Entry 6HWE (X-ray diffraction, 2.30 A resolution); this record covers chains Z and a of the 28 polymer chains in the assembly.

== Chain Z ==
Name: Proteasome subunit beta type-6
Organism: Saccharomyces cerevisiae S288C
Notes: EC 3.4.25.1
Reference sequence: P23724 (PSB6_YEAST); residues 1-222 here correspond to UniProt positions 20-241 (UniProt number = residue number + 19)
Sequence (222 residues; row label = number of the first residue in the row):
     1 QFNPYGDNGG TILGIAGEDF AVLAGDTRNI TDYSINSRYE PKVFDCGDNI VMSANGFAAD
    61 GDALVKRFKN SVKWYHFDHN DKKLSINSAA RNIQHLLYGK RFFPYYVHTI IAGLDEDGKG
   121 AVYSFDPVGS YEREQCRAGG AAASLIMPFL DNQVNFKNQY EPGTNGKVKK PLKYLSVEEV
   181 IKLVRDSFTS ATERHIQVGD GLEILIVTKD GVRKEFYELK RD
Metal / ion sites: Mg2+ near Val198 (its only coordinating residue here)
Residues lining bound ligands: carfilzomib (GWZ; (2S)-N-[(2S)-1-[[(3R,4S)-2,6-dimethyl-2,3-bis(oxidanyl)heptan-4-yl]amino]-1-oxidanylidene-3-phenyl-propan-2-yl]-4-methyl-2-[[(2S)-2-(2-morpholin-4-ylethanoylamino)-4-phenyl-butanoyl]amino]pentanamide): Arg101, Pro104, His108, Asp126, Pro127, Val128, Ser130

== Chain a ==
Name: Proteasome subunit beta type-7
Organism: Saccharomyces cerevisiae S288C
Notes: EC 3.4.25.1
Reference sequence: P30657 (PSB7_YEAST); residues -12 to 233 here correspond to UniProt positions 21-266 (UniProt number = residue number + 33)
Sequence (246 residues; each row starts with the number of its first residue; numbers below 1 keep their minus sign (Thr-12 is residue -12)):
   -12 TQIANAGASP MVNTQQPIVT GTSVISMKYD NGVIIAADNL GSYGSLLRFN GVERLIPVGD
    48 NTVVGISGDI SDMQHIERLL KDLVTENAYD NPLADAEEAL EPSYIFEYLA TVMYQRRSKM
   108 NPLWNAIIVA GVQSNGDQFL RYVNLLGVTY SSPTLATGFG AHMANPLLRK VVDRESDIPK
   168 TTVQVAEEAI VNAMRVLYYR DARSSRNFSL AIIDKNTGLT FKKNLQVENM KWDFAKDIKG
   228 YGTQKI
Unresolved in the structure: -12 to 0

== Chain Z / chain a interface ==
Pairs across the interface (44):
  Gln1(Z) - Thr1(a)  hydrogen bond
  Phe2(Z) - Thr1(a)
  Phe2(Z) - Met107(a)
  Phe2(Z) - Pro109(a)  hydrophobic
  Phe2(Z) - Trp111(a)  hydrophobic
  Phe2(Z) - Leu132(a)  hydrophobic
  Phe2(Z) - Leu133(a)  hydrophobic
  Asn3(Z) - Leu133(a)
  Pro4(Z) - Arg104(a)  hydrogen bond (backbone-side chain)
  Pro4(Z) - Met107(a)  hydrophobic
  Pro4(Z) - Leu133(a)
  Tyr5(Z) - Arg104(a)
  Asn8(Z) - Val135(a)
  Asn29(Z) - Tyr137(a)
  Ser34(Z) - His149(a)  hydrogen bond
  Ile35(Z) - Arg156(a)  hydrogen bond (backbone-side chain)
  Asn36(Z) - Tyr137(a)  hydrogen bond
  Asn36(Z) - Ser139(a)
  Asn36(Z) - Leu142(a)
  Asn36(Z) - Arg156(a)
  Ser37(Z) - Ser138(a)  hydrogen bond (side chain-backbone)
  Ser37(Z) - Ser139(a)
  Tyr39(Z) - Ser138(a)
  Glu40(Z) - Arg128(a)  salt bridge
  Glu40(Z) - Tyr137(a)
  Glu40(Z) - Ser138(a)  hydrogen bond (side chain-backbone)
  Phe57(Z) - Arg104(a)
  Phe57(Z) - Leu133(a)
  Phe57(Z) - Val135(a)  hydrophobic
  Ala59(Z) - Tyr101(a)
  Ala59(Z) - Leu133(a)
  Ala59(Z) - Gly134(a)
  Ala59(Z) - Val135(a)
  Asp60(Z) - Tyr101(a)  hydrogen bond
  Asp60(Z) - Arg104(a)  salt bridge
  Asp62(Z) - Thr136(a)  hydrogen bond
  Ala63(Z) - Tyr101(a)
  Lys66(Z) - Glu94(a)  salt bridge
  Phe103(Z) - Arg104(a)
  Phe103(Z) - Ser105(a)
  Tyr105(Z) - Tyr101(a)
  Glu218(Z) - Arg161(a)  salt bridge
  Arg221(Z) - Asp160(a)  salt bridge
  Arg221(Z) - Arg161(a)
Interface residues without a listed pair, chain Z (26 interface residues in all): Gly6, Arg38, Lys100
Interface residues without a listed pair, chain a (23 interface residues in all): Ala148

== Overview ==
26 residues of chain Z and 23 residues of chain a are in contact, with 9 hydrogen bonds and 5 salt bridges.
Among the polar pairs are Glu40(Z)-Arg128(a), Asp60(Z)-Arg104(a) and Lys66(Z)-Glu94(a). Bound to chain Z:
carfilzomib.
Here chain Z is Proteasome subunit beta type-6 and chain a is Proteasome subunit beta type-7, both from
Saccharomyces cerevisiae S288C. Entry 6HWE (Yeast 20S proteasome beta2-G45A mutant in complex with
carfilzomib) was determined by X-ray diffraction together with 6HTB, 6HTC, 6HTD, 6HTP, 6HTR, 6HUB and 30
further entries from the same study.
